8XWU - chains D and A of the 4 polymer chains in the assembly; structure by X-ray diffraction, 1.68 A resolution.

[Chain D]
Molecule: 15-nt DNA strand
Source organism: Homo sapiens
Sequence (15 nucleotides; row label = number of the first residue in the row):
     2 GGTAGACCTG GACGC

[Chain A]
Protein: N-glycosylase/DNA lyase
Source organism: Homo sapiens
Notes: EC 3.2.2.-, 4.2.99.18
UniProt: O15527 (OGG1_HUMAN); numbering as in UniProt (aligned over 12-345)
Amino-acid sequence (336 residues; numbered 10 to 345; the number before each row is that of its first residue):
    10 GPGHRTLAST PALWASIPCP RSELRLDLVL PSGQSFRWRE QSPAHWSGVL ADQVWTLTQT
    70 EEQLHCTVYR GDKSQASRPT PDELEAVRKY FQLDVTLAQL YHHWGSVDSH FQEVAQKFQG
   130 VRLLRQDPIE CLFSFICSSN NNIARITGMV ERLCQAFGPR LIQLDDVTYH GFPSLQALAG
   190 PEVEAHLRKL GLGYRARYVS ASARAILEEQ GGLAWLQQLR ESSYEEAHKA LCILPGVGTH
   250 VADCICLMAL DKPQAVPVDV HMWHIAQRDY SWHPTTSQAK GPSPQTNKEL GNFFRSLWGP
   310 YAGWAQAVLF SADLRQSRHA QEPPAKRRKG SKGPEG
Not modelled in the structure: 326-345
Sequence notes: expression tag (10-11); engineered mutation His249 (Lys in O15527)
Bound ions: Mg2+ site 1 near Thr67 (its only coordinating residue here); Mg2+ site 2: Cys241, Leu243, Val246 (shared with 1 residue of chain B)
Small-molecule neighbours: A1LXK ([(2R,3S,5S)-5-[2-azanyl-6,8-bis(oxidanylidene)-1,7-dihydropurin-9-yl]-2,3,5-tris(oxidanyl)pentyl] dihydrogen phosphate): Gly42, Phe45, Phe144, Ser147, Asn150, Asn151, Ile152, Ile155, His249, Cys253, Met257, Pro266, Val267, Asp268, Val269, His270, Met271, Gln315, Phe319, Leu323
Swiss-Prot annotation at these positions:
  - binding site (DNA): Asn149, Arg154, Arg204, His270, Gln287
  - binding site (8-oxoguanine): Pro266, Asp268, Gln315, Phe319
  - natural variant: Gly12 (G12E: Found in a kidney cancer sample), Arg46 (R46Q: Found in a clear cell renal cell carcinoma sample), Ala85 (A85S: Found in a lung cancer sample), Arg131 (R131Q: Found in a lung cancer sample), Arg154 (R154H: Found in a gastric cancer sample), Ser232 (S232T: Found in a kidney cancer sample)
  - mutagenesis: Asp268 (D268E/Q: No effect on activity; D268N: Decreases activity about 65-fold)
From the paper describing this entry:
  - binding site for A1LXK: His249, Asp268
  - catalytic residues: Asp268
  - mutagenesis - K249H: abolished catalytic activity (AP-lyase activity)
  - mutagenesis - K249H: increased catalytic activity on under acidic conditions

[How chain D and chain A interact]
Pairs across the interface (14; chain D residue first):
  DG3(D) - Gln294(A)  phosphate contact
  DT4(D) - Ala288(A)  phosphate contact
  DT4(D) - Pro293(A)  base contact
  DC8(D) - Asn149(A)  base contact
  DC8(D) - Tyr203(A)  phosphate contact
  DC9(D) - Asn149(A)  hydrogen bond to the base
  DC9(D) - Arg154(A)  hydrogen bond to the base
  DC9(D) - Arg197(A)  phosphate contact
  DC9(D) - Leu201(A)  base contact
  DC9(D) - Gly202(A)  sugar contact
  DC9(D) - Tyr203(A)  hydrogen bond to the sugar
  DC9(D) - Arg204(A)  hydrogen bond to the base
  DT10(D) - Arg154(A)  hydrogen bond to the base
  DT10(D) - Gly200(A)  sugar contact
Also at the interface, not in a pair above, chain D (6 interface residues in all): DG11
Also at the interface, not in a pair above, chain A (13 interface residues in all): Asn151, Ser286

[Summary]
Chain D and chain A form an interface of 6 and 13 residues respectively, with 5 hydrogen bonds. Polar contacts
include DC9(D)-Asn149(A), DC9(D)-Arg154(A) and DC9(D)-Arg204(A). Ligands of chain A: compound A1LXK. From the
paper: the catalytic residue Asp268(A); K249H of chain A abolishes catalytic activity (AP-lyase activity).
Chain D is a 15-nt DNA strand and chain A is N-glycosylase/DNA lyase, both from Homo sapiens; the structure,
Crystal structure of human 8-oxoguanine glycosylase K249H mutant bound to the reaction intermediate derived
from the ..., was determined by X-ray diffraction, deposited together with 8XWC, 8XXG and 8XXK.
